PDB entry 8JXN | electron microscopy, 3.20 A resolution | chains G and C of the 12 polymer chains in the assembly

# Chain G
Protein: Methylcrotonoyl-CoA carboxylase beta chain, mitochondrial
Source organism: Homo sapiens
Notes: EC 6.4.1.4
Reference sequence: Q9HCC0 (MCCB_HUMAN); residue numbers follow UniProt; this construct covers 1-563
Amino-acid sequence (563 residues; numbered 1 to 563; the number before each row is that of its first residue):
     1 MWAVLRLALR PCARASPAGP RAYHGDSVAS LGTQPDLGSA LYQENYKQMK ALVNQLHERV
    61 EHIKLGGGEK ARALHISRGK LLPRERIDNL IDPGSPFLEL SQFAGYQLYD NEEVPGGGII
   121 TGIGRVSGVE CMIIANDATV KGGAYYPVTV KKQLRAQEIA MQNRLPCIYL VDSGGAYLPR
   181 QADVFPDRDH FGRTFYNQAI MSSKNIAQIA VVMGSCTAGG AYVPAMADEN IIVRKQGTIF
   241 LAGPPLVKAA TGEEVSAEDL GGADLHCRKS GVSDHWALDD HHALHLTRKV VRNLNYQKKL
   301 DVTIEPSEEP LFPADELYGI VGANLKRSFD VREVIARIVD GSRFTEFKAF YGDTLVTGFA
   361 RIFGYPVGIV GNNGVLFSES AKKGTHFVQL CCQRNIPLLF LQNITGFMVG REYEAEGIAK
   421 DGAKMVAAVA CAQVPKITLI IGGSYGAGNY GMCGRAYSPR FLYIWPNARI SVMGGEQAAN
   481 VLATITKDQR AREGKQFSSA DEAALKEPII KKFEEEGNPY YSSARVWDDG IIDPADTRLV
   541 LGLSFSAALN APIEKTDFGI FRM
Unresolved in the structure: 1-22
Swiss-Prot annotation at these positions:
  - region: Arg343 to Asn372 (Acyl-CoA binding)
  - modified residue: Lys70 (N6-acetyllysine), Lys141 (N6-succinyllysine), Lys495 (N6-acetyllysine), Lys511 (N6-acetyllysine)
  - natural variant: Ser39 (S39F: In MCC2D), Gly68 (G68V: In MCC2D; uncertain significance), Glu99 (E99Q: In MCC2D), Ser101 (S101F: In MCC2D), Gly105 (G105R: In MCC2D; uncertain significance), Gly118 (deletion: In MCC2D), Cys131 (C131F: In MCC2D), Thr139 (T139I: In MCC2D), Tyr146 (Y146N: In MCC2D), Lys152 (K152T: In MCC2D), Arg155 (R155Q: In MCC2D; R155W: In MCC2D), Asn163 (N163D: In MCC2D; uncertain significance), 42 further natural variant entries in UniProt
Residues lining bound ligands:
  - BTI (5-(hexahydro-2-oxo-1H-thieno[3,4-d]imidazol-6-yl)pentanal), molecule 1: Ala218, Leu241, Leu246, Ala250
  - BTI, molecule 2: Thr405, Gly406, Phe407, Val409, Tyr445, Gly446, Ala447, Val472, Met473, Gly474, Gln477
  - TW3 (S-[2-[3-[[(2R)-4-[[[(2S,3S,4S,5S)-5-(6-aminopurin-9-yl)-4-oxidanyl-3-phosphonooxy-oxolan-2-yl]methoxy-oxidanyl-phosphoryl]oxy-oxidanyl-phosphoryl]oxy-3,3-dimethyl-2-oxidanyl-butanoyl]amino]propanoylamino]ethyl] 3-methylbut-2-enethioate), molecule 1: Arg78, Lys141, Gly142, Ala144, Gly174, Gly175, Ala176, Tyr177, Leu178, Phe185, Phe191, Ser215, Thr217, Ala218, Gly219
  - TW3, molecule 2: Gly446, Ala447, Tyr450, Val472, Val481, Ile485, Gln489, Arg492
What the authors report for this chain:
  - mutagenesis - L241R, A242F: decreased catalytic activity on TW3
  - catalytic residues: Phe407, Ala447 (proposed by the authors, not directly observed)

# Chain C
Protein: Methylcrotonoyl-CoA carboxylase subunit alpha, mitochondrial
Source organism: Homo sapiens
Notes: EC 6.4.1.4
Reference sequence: Q96RQ3 (MCCA_HUMAN); residue numbers follow UniProt; this construct covers 1-725
Amino-acid sequence (725 residues; each row starts with the number of its first residue):
     1 MAAASAVSVL LVAAERNRWH RLPSLLLPPR TWVWRQRTMK YTTATGRNIT KVLIANRGEI
    61 ACRVMRTAKK LGVQTVAVYS EADRNSMHVD MADEAYSIGP APSQQSYLSM EKIIQVAKTS
   121 AAQAIHPGCG FLSENMEFAE LCKQEGIIFI GPPPSAIRDM GIKSTSKSIM AAAGVPVVEG
   181 YHGEDQSDQC LKEHARRIGY PVMIKAVRGG GGKGMRIVRS EQEFQEQLES ARREAKKSFN
   241 DDAMLIEKFV DTPRHVEVQV FGDHHGNAVY LFERDCSVQR RHQKIIEEAP APGIKSEVRK
   301 KLGEAAVRAA KAVNYVGAGT VEFIMDSKHN FCFMEMNTRL QVEHPVTEMI TGTDLVEWQL
   361 RIAAGEKIPL SQEEITLQGH AFEARIYAED PSNNFMPVAG PLVHLSTPRA DPSTRIETGV
   421 RQGDEVSVHY DPMIAKLVVW AADRQAALTK LRYSLRQYNI VGLHTNIDFL LNLSGHPEFE
   481 AGNVHTDFIP QHHKQLLLSR KAAAKESLCQ AALGLILKEK AMTDTFTLQA HDQFSPFSSS
   541 SGRRLNISYT RNMTLKDGKN NVAIAVTYNH DGSYSMQIED KTFQVLGNLY SEGDCTYLKC
   601 SVNGVASKAK LIILENTIYL FSKEGSIEID IPVPKYLSSV SSQETQGGPL APMTGTIEKV
   661 FVKAGDKVKA GDSLMVMIAM KMEHTIKSPK DGTVKKVFYR EGAQANRHTP LVEFEEEESD
   721 KRESE
Unresolved in the structure: 1-57, 74-123, 180-248, 718-725

# Interface between chain G and chain C
Residue-residue contacts - 29 pairs, chain G then chain C:
  Tyr23(G) - Glu519(C)
  Tyr23(G) - Met522(C)  hydrophobic
  His24(G) - Met522(C)
  His24(G) - Phe526(C)
  Gly25(G) - Met522(C)
  Ser27(G) - Leu637(C)
  Ala29(G) - Leu637(C)
  Lys326(G) - Lys681(C)  hydrogen bond (side chain-backbone)
  Val375(G) - Met653(C)  hydrophobic
  Val375(G) - Met680(C)  hydrophobic
  Val375(G) - Met682(C)  hydrophobic
  Phe377(G) - Met653(C)  hydrophobic
  Phe377(G) - Arg707(C)
  Glu379(G) - Arg707(C)  salt bridge
  Thr405(G) - Lys681(C)
  Thr405(G) - Met682(C)
  Phe407(G) - Met680(C)
  Met408(G) - Met653(C)  hydrophobic
  Met408(G) - Thr654(C)
  Met408(G) - Met680(C)  hydrophobic
  Val409(G) - Met680(C)  hydrophobic
  Glu412(G) - Thr654(C)  hydrogen bond
  Glu412(G) - Asn706(C)
  Tyr413(G) - Met653(C)
  Tyr413(G) - Thr654(C)  hydrogen bond
  Tyr413(G) - Arg707(C)
  Gly474(G) - Lys681(C)
  Glu476(G) - Lys681(C)
  Gln477(G) - Lys681(C)
Other interface residues (no listed pair), chain G (21 interface residues in all): Val28, Gly374, Met473
Other interface residues (no listed pair), chain C (14 interface residues in all): Thr523, Pro652, Glu683

# Summary
Chain G and chain C form an interface of 21 and 14 residues respectively, with 3 hydrogen bonds and 1 salt
bridge. Polar contacts include Glu379(G)-Arg707(C), Lys326(G)-Lys681(C) and Glu412(G)-Thr654(C). Bound to
chain G: compound BTI and compound TW3. From the paper: catalytic residues Phe407(G) and Ala447(G); L241R and
A242F of chain G reduce catalytic activity on TW3.
Chain G is Methylcrotonoyl-CoA carboxylase beta chain, mitochondrial and chain C is Methylcrotonoyl-CoA
carboxylase subunit alpha, mitochondrial, both from Homo sapiens; the structure, Human 3-methylcrotonyl-CoA
carboxylase in BCCP-H1 state with MCoA, was determined by electron microscopy together with 7YBU, 8J4Z, 8J78,
8J7D, 8JAK, 8JAW and 3 further entries from the same study.
